Entry 3RNU (X-ray diffraction, 2.50 A resolution); this record covers chains B and K of the 6 polymer chains in the assembly.

Chain B:
Molecule: Gamma-interferon-inducible protein 16
Source organism: Homo sapiens
Notes: fragment: Human IFI16 HINb
UniProtKB: Q16666 (IF16_HUMAN); numbering as in UniProt (aligned over 571-766)
Chain sequence (204 residues; numbered 567 to 770; the number before each row is that of its first residue):
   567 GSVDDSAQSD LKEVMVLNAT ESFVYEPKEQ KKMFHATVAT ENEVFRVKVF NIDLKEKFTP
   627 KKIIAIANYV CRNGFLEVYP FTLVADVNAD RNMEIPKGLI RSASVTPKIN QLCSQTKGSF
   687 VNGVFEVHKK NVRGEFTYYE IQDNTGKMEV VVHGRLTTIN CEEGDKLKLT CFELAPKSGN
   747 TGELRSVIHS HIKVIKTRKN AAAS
Disordered / not traced: 567-569
Construct notes: expression tag (567-570, 767-770)
From the paper describing this entry:
  - binding site for the 16-nt DNA strand (chain K): Lys-663, Arg-667, Lys-732, Lys-734, Arg-764

Chain K:
Molecule: 16-nt DNA strand
Sequence (16 nucleotides; row label = number of the first residue in the row):
     1 GCCATCAAAG AGAGAG

How chain B and chain K interact:
Residue-residue contacts (9; chain B residue first):
  Lys-663(B) / DA8(K)  salt bridge to the phosphate
  Arg-667(B) / DA7(K)  salt bridge to the phosphate
  Lys-674(B) / DT5(K)  hydrogen bond to the phosphate
  Lys-674(B) / DC6(K)  salt bridge to the phosphate
  Asn-676(B) / DT5(K)  phosphate contact
  Asn-710(B) / DT5(K)  phosphate contact
  Thr-711(B) / DT5(K)  phosphate contact
  Arg-764(B) / DA13(K)  salt bridge to the phosphate
  Arg-764(B) / DG14(K)  salt bridge to the phosphate
Other interface residues (no listed pair), chain B (8 interface residues in all): Gln-677

In short:
Chain B and chain K form an interface of 8 and 6 residues respectively, with 1 hydrogen bond and 5 salt
bridges. Among the polar pairs are Lys-674(B)/DT5(K), Lys-663(B)/DA8(K) and Arg-667(B)/DA7(K). The paper
reports a binding site for the 16-nt DNA strand (chain K) at Lys-663(B), Arg-667(B) and Lys-732(B) among
others.
Here chain B is Gamma-interferon-inducible protein 16 (Homo sapiens) and chain K is a 16-nt DNA strand. Entry
3RNU (Structural Basis of Cytosolic DNA Sensing by Innate Immune Receptors) was determined by X-ray
diffraction, deposited together with 3RLN, 3RLO, 3RN2 and 3RN5.
